8EA3 - chains W and 5 of the 30 polymer chains in the assembly; structure by electron microscopy, 3.70 A resolution.

# Chain W
Name: TnsB
Source organism: Scytonema hofmannii
Sequence (584 residues; row label = number of the first residue in the row):
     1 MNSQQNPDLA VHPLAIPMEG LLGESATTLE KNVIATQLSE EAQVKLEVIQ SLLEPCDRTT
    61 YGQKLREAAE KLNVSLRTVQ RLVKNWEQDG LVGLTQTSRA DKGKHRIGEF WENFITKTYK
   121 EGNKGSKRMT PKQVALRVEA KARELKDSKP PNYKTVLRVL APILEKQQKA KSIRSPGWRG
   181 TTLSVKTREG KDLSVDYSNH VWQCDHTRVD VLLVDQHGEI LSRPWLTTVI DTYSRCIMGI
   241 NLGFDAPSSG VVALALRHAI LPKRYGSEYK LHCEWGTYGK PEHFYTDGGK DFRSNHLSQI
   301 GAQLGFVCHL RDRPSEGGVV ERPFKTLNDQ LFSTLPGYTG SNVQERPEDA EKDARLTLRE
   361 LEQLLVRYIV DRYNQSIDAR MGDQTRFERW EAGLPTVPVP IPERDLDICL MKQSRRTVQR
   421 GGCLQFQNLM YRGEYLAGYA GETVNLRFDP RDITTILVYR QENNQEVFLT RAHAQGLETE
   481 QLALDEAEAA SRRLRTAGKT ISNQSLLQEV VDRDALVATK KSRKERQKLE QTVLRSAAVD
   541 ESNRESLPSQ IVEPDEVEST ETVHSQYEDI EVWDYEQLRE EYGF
Unresolved in the structure: 1-28, 543-584
Ion coordination: Mg2+: Asp205, Asp287 (shared with 1 residue of chain 3)
What the authors report for this chain:
  - mutagenesis - Y439A: decreased catalytic activity with TnsC
  - mutagenesis - R432A: unchanged catalytic activity with TnsC
  - mutagenesis - R432A: unchanged catalytic activity (ATP hydrolysis)

# Chain 5
Molecule: Re_r1
Sequence (50 nucleotides; numbered 1 to 50; the number before each row is that of its first residue):
     1 TGTACAGTGA CTAATTATAT GTCGTTGTGA CAAATTATTG TCATCAGTAA
Unresolved in the structure: 29-50

# Interface between chain W and chain 5
Pairs across the interface - 30 pairs, chain W then chain 5:
  Arg174(W) - DA4(5)  base contact
  Ser175(W) - DG2(5)  hydrogen bond to the phosphate
  Ser175(W) - DT3(5)  base contact
  Pro176(W) - DG2(5)  phosphate contact
  Gly177(W) - DT1(5)  base contact
  Gly177(W) - DG2(5)  hydrogen bond to the phosphate
  Gly177(W) - DT3(5)  phosphate contact
  Trp178(W) - DT1(5)  base contact
  Trp178(W) - DG2(5)  phosphate contact
  Trp178(W) - DT3(5)  hydrogen bond to the phosphate
  Arg179(W) - DT1(5)  base contact
  Thr182(W) - DT1(5)  base contact
  Leu183(W) - DT3(5)  phosphate contact
  Arg235(W) - DA4(5)  phosphate contact
  Ser315(W) - DG2(5)  sugar contact
  Gly318(W) - DG2(5)  base contact
  Gly318(W) - DT3(5)  sugar contact
  Glu321(W) - DG2(5)  base contact
  Arg322(W) - DT3(5)  base contact
  Arg322(W) - DA4(5)  hydrogen bond to the base
  Arg322(W) - DC5(5)  hydrogen bond to the sugar
  Thr326(W) - DC5(5)  sugar contact
  Gln330(W) - DC5(5)  sugar contact
  Gln330(W) - DA6(5)  phosphate contact
  Ala379(W) - DA4(5)  phosphate contact
  Arg380(W) - DG2(5)  hydrogen bond to the phosphate
  Arg380(W) - DT3(5)  salt bridge to the phosphate
  Arg380(W) - DA4(5)  salt bridge to the phosphate
  Arg386(W) - DA4(5)  sugar contact
  Arg386(W) - DC5(5)  salt bridge to the phosphate
Interface residues without a listed pair, chain W (21 interface residues in all): Val319, Asp329, Ser376

# Summary
Chain W and chain 5 form an interface of 21 and 6 residues respectively, with 6 hydrogen bonds and 3 salt
bridges. Polar pairs include Arg322(W)-DA4(5), Arg322(W)-DC5(5) and Ser175(W)-DG2(5). From the paper: Y439A of
chain W reduces catalytic activity with TnsC; R432A of chain W leaves catalytic activity with TnsC unchanged.
Here chain W is TnsB (Scytonema hofmannii) and chain 5 is Re_r1. Entry 8EA3 (V-K CAST Transpososome from
Scytonema hofmanni, major configuration) was determined by electron microscopy together with 8EA4 and 7SVU
from the same study.
